PDB entry 3GPJ | X-ray diffraction, 2.70 A resolution | chains C and D of the 28 polymer chains in the assembly

== Chain C ==
Protein: Proteasome component PRE6
Organism: Saccharomyces cerevisiae
Notes: EC 3.4.25.1; fragment: sequence database residues 3-243
UniProtKB: P40303 (PSA7_YEAST); the construct lacks a stretch of the UniProt sequence and is renumbered around it, so the offset changes along the chain: 7-62 = UniProt 3-58; 63-143 = UniProt 60-140; 145-180 = UniProt 144-179; 182-203 = UniProt 184-205; 1 more segments
Chain sequence (241 residues; row label = number of the first residue in the row; note: 3 numbers in that range are skipped by the numbering (no residue carries them; nothing is unmodelled there); a row labelled like 18A-18D holds insertion residues (18A, then the next letters in order)):
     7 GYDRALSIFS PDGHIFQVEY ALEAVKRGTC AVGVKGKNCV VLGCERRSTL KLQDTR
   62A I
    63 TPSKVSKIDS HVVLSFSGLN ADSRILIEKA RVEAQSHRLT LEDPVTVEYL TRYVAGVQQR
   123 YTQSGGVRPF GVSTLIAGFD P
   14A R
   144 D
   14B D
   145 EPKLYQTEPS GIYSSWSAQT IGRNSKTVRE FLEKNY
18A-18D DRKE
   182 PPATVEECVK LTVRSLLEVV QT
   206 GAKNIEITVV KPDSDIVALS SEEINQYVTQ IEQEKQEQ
Swiss-Prot annotation at these positions:
  - modified residue: Thr63 (Phosphothreonine)

== Chain D ==
Protein: Proteasome component PUP2
Organism: Saccharomyces cerevisiae
Notes: EC 3.4.25.1; fragment: sequence database residues 9-250
UniProtKB: P32379 (PSA5_YEAST); the construct lacks a stretch of the UniProt sequence and is renumbered around it, so the offset changes along the chain: 9-123 = UniProt 9-123; 125-144 = UniProt 131-150; 145-180 = UniProt 152-187; 184-202 = UniProt 191-209; 3 more segments
Chain sequence (242 residues; row label = number of the first residue in the row; note: 7 numbers in that range are skipped by the numbering (no residue carries them; nothing is unmodelled there); a row labelled like 12A-12G holds insertion residues (12A, then the next letters in order)):
     9 DRGVSTFSPE GRLFQVEYSL EAIKLGSTAI GIATKEGVVL GVEKRATSPL LESDSIEKIV
    69 EIDRHIGCAM SGLTADARSM IEHARTAAVT HNLYYDEDIN VESLTQSVCD LALRF
12A-12G GEGASGE
   125 ERLMSRPFGV ALLIAGHDAD
   14A D
   145 GYQLFHAEPS GTFYRYNAKA IGSGSEGAQA ELLNEW
18C-18E HSS
   184 LTLKEAELLV LKILKQVME
   205 EKLDE
20A-20B NN
   210 AQLSCITKQD GFKIYDNEKT AELI
   235 KELKEKEAAE

== Interface between chain C and chain D ==
Residue-residue contacts - 57 pairs, chain C then chain D:
  Asp9(C) - Glu12B(D)
  Ala11(C) - Val12(D)  hydrophobic
  Ala11(C) - Glu12B(D)  hydrogen bond (backbone-side chain)
  Ala11(C) - Ser129(D)
  Ser13(C) - Ser129(D)
  Ser13(C) - Arg130(D)
  Ile14(C) - Gln23(D)
  Phe15(C) - Gln23(D)
  Phe15(C) - Tyr26(D)
  Phe15(C) - Ser27(D)
  Phe15(C) - Ala30(D)  hydrophobic
  Phe15(C) - Leu81(D)  hydrophobic
  Phe15(C) - Arg130(D)
  Phe15(C) - Pro131(D)
  Phe15(C) - Gly133(D)
  Ser16(C) - Tyr26(D)
  Pro17(C) - Tyr26(D)  hydrophobic
  Pro17(C) - Glu29(D)
  Arg18B(C) - Pro57(D)  hydrogen bond (side chain-backbone)
  Arg18B(C) - Leu58(D)  hydrogen bond (side chain-backbone)
  Arg18B(C) - Leu59(D)  hydrogen bond (side chain-backbone)
  Arg18B(C) - Glu60(D)
  Gly19(C) - Tyr26(D)
  Gly19(C) - Glu29(D)
  Gly19(C) - Ala30(D)
  His20(C) - Leu33(D)
  Ile21(C) - Leu81(D)  hydrophobic
  Ile21(C) - Arg130(D)
  Lys41(C) - Glu60(D)  salt bridge
  Gln121(C) - Ala83(D)
  Gln121(C) - Asp84(D)
  Thr124(C) - Arg130(D)  hydrogen bond (backbone-side chain)
  Gln125(C) - Met128(D)
  Gln125(C) - Ser129(D)  hydrogen bond (backbone-backbone)
  Gln125(C) - Arg130(D)
  Gln125(C) - Phe132(D)
  Ser126(C) - Ser129(D)  hydrogen bond (backbone-side chain)
  Gly127(C) - Ser129(D)
  Ser154(C) - Ala83(D)
  Gly155(C) - Ala83(D)
  Ile156(C) - Ala83(D)  hydrophobic
  Ser158(C) - Leu59(D)
  Ser158(C) - Ser63(D)
  Ser159(C) - Leu59(D)
  Ser159(C) - Glu60(D)  hydrogen bond (backbone-backbone)
  Ser159(C) - Ser63(D)  hydrogen bond (backbone-side chain)
  Trp160(C) - Ser56(D)
  Trp160(C) - Leu58(D)
  Trp160(C) - Leu59(D)
  Trp160(C) - Glu60(D)
  Ser161(C) - Leu58(D)  hydrogen bond (backbone-backbone)
  Ser161(C) - Glu60(D)  hydrogen bond (backbone-side chain)
  Ala162(C) - Leu58(D)
  Leu176(C) - Leu58(D)  hydrophobic
  Glu177(C) - Ser56(D)  hydrogen bond
  Glu177(C) - Pro57(D)
  Glu177(C) - Leu58(D)
Other interface residues (no listed pair), chain C (31 interface residues in all): Arg10, Asp18, Arg173, Tyr180
Other interface residues (no listed pair), chain D (27 interface residues in all): Asp9, Thr55, Thr82, Ser87

== Summary ==
Chain C and chain D form an interface of 31 and 27 residues respectively; the contacts include 12 hydrogen
bonds and 1 salt bridge. Polar pairs include Lys41(C)-Glu60(D), Ala11(C)-Glu12B(D) and Arg18B(C)-Pro57(D).
Chain C is Proteasome component PRE6 and chain D is Proteasome component PUP2, both from Saccharomyces
cerevisiae; the structure, Crystal structure of the yeast 20S proteasome in complex with syringolin B, was
determined by X-ray diffraction.
